PDB entry 9ISO | electron microscopy, 2.81 A resolution | chains A and B of the 4 polymer chains in the assembly

# Chain A (and B)
Molecule: Methanol dehydrogenase, alpha subunit
From: Methylorubrum extorquens
Notes: EC 1.1.2.-; chain B of this document is another copy of the same molecule, construct and numbering; everything in this record applies to it too
UniProt: A0A1P8QPB7 (A0A1P8QPB7_METEX); residues -26 to 599 here correspond to UniProt positions 1-626 (UniProt number = residue number + 27)
Amino-acid sequence (632 residues; numbered -26 to 605; the number before each row is that of its first residue; numbers below 1 keep their minus sign (Met-26 is residue -26)):
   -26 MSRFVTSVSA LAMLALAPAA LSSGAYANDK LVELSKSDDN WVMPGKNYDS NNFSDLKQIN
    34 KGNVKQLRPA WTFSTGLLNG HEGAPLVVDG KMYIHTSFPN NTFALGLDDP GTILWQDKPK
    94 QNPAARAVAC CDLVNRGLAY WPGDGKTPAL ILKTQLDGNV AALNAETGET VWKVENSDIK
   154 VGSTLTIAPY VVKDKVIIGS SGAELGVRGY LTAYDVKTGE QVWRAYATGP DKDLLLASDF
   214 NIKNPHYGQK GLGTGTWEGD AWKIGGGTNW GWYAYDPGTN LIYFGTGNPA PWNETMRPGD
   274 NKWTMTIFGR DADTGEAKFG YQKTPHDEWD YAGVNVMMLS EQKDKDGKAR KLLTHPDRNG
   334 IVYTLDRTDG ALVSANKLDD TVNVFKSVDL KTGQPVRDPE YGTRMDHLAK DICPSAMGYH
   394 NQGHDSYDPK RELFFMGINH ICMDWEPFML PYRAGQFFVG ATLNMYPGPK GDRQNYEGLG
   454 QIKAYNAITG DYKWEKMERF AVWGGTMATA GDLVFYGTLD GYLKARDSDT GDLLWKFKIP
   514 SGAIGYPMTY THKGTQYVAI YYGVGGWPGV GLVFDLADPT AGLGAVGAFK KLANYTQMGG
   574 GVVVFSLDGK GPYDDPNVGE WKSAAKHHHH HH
Not modelled in the structure: -26 to 0, 596-605
Differences from the reference sequence: expression tag (600-605)
Disulfide bonds: Cys103-Cys104, Cys386-Cys415
Small-molecule neighbours: pyrroloquinoline quinone (PQQ): Glu55, Cys103, Cys104, Val107, Arg109, Thr159, Ser174, Gly175, Ala176, Glu177, Thr241, Trp243, Asn261, Arg331, Asn394, Trp476, Gly539, Trp540

# Interface between chain A and chain B
Residue-residue contacts (59):
  Arg41(A) - Asp581(B)  hydrogen bond (side chain-backbone)
  Arg41(A) - Gly582(B)  hydrogen bond (side chain-backbone)
  Ala43(A) - Phe510(B)
  Thr45(A) - Lys511(B)
  Thr45(A) - Pro513(B)
  Phe46(A) - Lys511(B)
  Ser47(A) - Pro513(B)  hydrogen bond (side chain-backbone)
  Ser47(A) - Ser514(B)
  Ser47(A) - Gln570(B)
  Ser47(A) - Met571(B)  hydrogen bond (side chain-backbone)
  Thr48(A) - Gln570(B)
  Gly49(A) - Leu51(B)
  Gly49(A) - Met571(B)
  Leu51(A) - Gly49(B)
  Leu51(A) - Leu50(B)  hydrophobic
  Leu51(A) - Leu51(B)  hydrophobic
  Gly84(A) - Lys511(B)
  Gly84(A) - Tyr568(B)
  Thr85(A) - Tyr568(B)
  Ile86(A) - Asn567(B)
  Lys91(A) - Gln570(B)
  Glu450(A) - Trp594(B)
  Gly451(A) - Trp594(B)
  Met470(A) - Trp594(B)  hydrophobic
  Arg472(A) - Gly592(B)  hydrogen bond (side chain-backbone)
  Tyr495(A) - Tyr586(B)  hydrogen bond
  Lys497(A) - Glu593(B)  salt bridge
  Leu506(A) - Pro589(B)
  Leu506(A) - Glu593(B)
  Lys509(A) - Pro589(B)
  Lys509(A) - Val591(B)  hydrogen bond (side chain-backbone)
  Phe510(A) - Ala43(B)
  Lys511(A) - Thr45(B)
  Lys511(A) - Phe46(B)
  Lys511(A) - Gly84(B)
  Pro513(A) - Thr45(B)
  Pro513(A) - Ser47(B)  hydrogen bond (backbone-side chain)
  Ser514(A) - Ser47(B)
  Ala566(A) - Gln89(B)
  Asn567(A) - Ile86(B)  hydrogen bond (backbone-backbone)
  Tyr568(A) - Gly84(B)
  Gln570(A) - Ser47(B)
  Gln570(A) - Thr48(B)
  Gln570(A) - Phe76(B)
  Met571(A) - Ser47(B)  hydrogen bond (backbone-side chain)
  Met571(A) - Gly49(B)
  Asp581(A) - Arg41(B)
  Gly582(A) - Arg41(B)  hydrogen bond (backbone-side chain)
  Tyr586(A) - Tyr495(B)  hydrogen bond
  Asp587(A) - Arg41(B)  salt bridge
  Pro589(A) - Leu506(B)
  Pro589(A) - Leu507(B)
  Pro589(A) - Lys509(B)
  Val591(A) - Lys509(B)  hydrogen bond (backbone-side chain)
  Gly592(A) - Arg472(B)  hydrogen bond (backbone-side chain)
  Glu593(A) - Arg472(B)
  Trp594(A) - Glu450(B)
  Trp594(A) - Met470(B)  hydrophobic
  Trp594(A) - Arg472(B)
Also at the interface, not in a pair above, chain A (50 interface residues in all): Pro42, Leu50, Phe76, Gln89, Lys443, Asp445, Leu507, Ile512, Tyr535, Gly572, Lys583, Asn590
Also at the interface, not in a pair above, chain B (52 interface residues in all): Pro42, Asp82, Thr85, Lys91, Lys443, Gly444, Asp445, Gly451, Glu471, Ile512, Tyr535, Ala566, Gly572, Lys583, Asp587, Asn590

# Overview
The interface between chain A and chain B involves 50 residues on one side and 52 on the other; the contacts
include 14 hydrogen bonds and 2 salt bridges. Polar pairs include Lys497(A)-Glu593(B), Asp587(A)-Arg41(B) and
Arg41(A)-Asp581(B). Chain A binds pyrroloquinoline quinone.
Both chains are Methanol dehydrogenase, alpha subunit (Methylorubrum extorquens). Entry 9ISO (Cryo-EM
structure of MxaF/MxaJ/PQQ complex) was determined by electron microscopy (same publication as 9ISM).
